9N0Y - chains B and C of the 4 polymer chains in the assembly; structure by electron microscopy, 3.71 A resolution.

Chain B:
Molecule: Serine/threonine-protein phosphatase 2A 55 kDa regulatory subunit B alpha isoform
Organism: Homo sapiens
UniProt: P63151 (2ABA_HUMAN); numbering as in UniProt (aligned over 2-447)
Sequence (451 residues; each row starts with the number of its first residue; numbers below 1 keep their minus sign (Gly-3 is residue -3)):
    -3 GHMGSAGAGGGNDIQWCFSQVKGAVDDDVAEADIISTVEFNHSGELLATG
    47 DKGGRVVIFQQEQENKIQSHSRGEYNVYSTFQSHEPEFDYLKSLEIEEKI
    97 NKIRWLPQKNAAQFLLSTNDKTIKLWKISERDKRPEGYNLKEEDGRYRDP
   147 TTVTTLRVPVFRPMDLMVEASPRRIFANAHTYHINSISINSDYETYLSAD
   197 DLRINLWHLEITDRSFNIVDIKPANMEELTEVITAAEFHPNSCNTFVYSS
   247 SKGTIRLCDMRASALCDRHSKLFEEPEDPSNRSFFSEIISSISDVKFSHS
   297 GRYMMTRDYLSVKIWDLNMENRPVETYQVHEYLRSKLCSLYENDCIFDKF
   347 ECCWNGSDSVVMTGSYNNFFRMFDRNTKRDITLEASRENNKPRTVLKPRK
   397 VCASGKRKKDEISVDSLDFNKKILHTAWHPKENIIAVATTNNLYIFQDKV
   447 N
Not modelled in the structure: -3 to 8
Construct notes: expression tag (-3 to 1)
Curated features (UniProtKB/Swiss-Prot):
  - modified residue: Ala2 (N-acetylalanine)

Chain C:
Molecule: Serine/threonine-protein phosphatase 2A catalytic subunit alpha isoform
Organism: Homo sapiens
Notes: EC 3.1.3.16
UniProt: P67775 (PP2AA_HUMAN); residues 1-309 here = UniProt positions 1-309
Sequence (309 residues; each row starts with the number of its first residue):
     1 MDEKVFTKELDQWIEQLNECKQLSESQVKSLCEKAKEILTKESNVQEVRC
    51 PVTVCGDVHGQFHDLMELFRIGGKSPDTNYLFMGDYVDRGYYSVETVTLL
   101 VALKVRYRERITILRGNHESRQITQVYGFYDECLRKYGNANVWKYFTDLF
   151 DYLPLTALVDGQIFCLHGGLSPSIDTLDHIRALDRLQEVPHEGPMCDLLW
   201 SDPDDRGGWGISPRGAGYTFGQDISETFNHANGLTLVSRAHQLVMEGYNW
   251 CHDRNVVTIFSAPNYCYRCGNQAAIMELDDTLKYSFLQFDPAPRRGEPHV
   301 TRRTPDYFL
Curated features (UniProtKB/Swiss-Prot):
  - active site: His118 (Proton donor)
  - binding site (Mn(2+)): Asp57, His59, Asp85, Asn117, His167, His241
  - binding site (Zn(2+)): Asp57, His59, Asp85
  - binding site (Fe(3+)): Asp85, Asn117, His167, His241
  - modified residue: Tyr307 (Phosphotyrosine), Leu309 (Leucine methyl ester)
  - natural variant: Gly60 (G60V: In HJS3; uncertain significance), Asp88 (D88G: In HJS3), Gln122 (Q122H: In HJS3), Gln125 to Leu309 (deletion: In HJS3), Tyr127 (Y127C: In HJS3), Asp131 (D131H: In HJS3), His191 (H191R: In HJS3), Arg214 to Leu309 (deletion: In HJS3), Asp223 (D223H: In HJS3; D223V: In HJS3), Tyr265 (Y265C: In HJS3), Phe308 (F308FF: In HJS3)
  - mutagenesis: Asp85 (D85N: Loss of phosphatase activity), Leu309 (L309A: Loss of binding to PP2A B-alpha regulatory subunit)
From the paper describing this entry:
  - conformationally variable residues (domain motion, order/disorder transition): Ile211 to Tyr218, Arg294 to Arg303
  - post-translational modification sites: Leu309 (citing earlier work)

Interface between chain B and chain C:
Residue-residue contacts - 29 pairs, chain B then chain C:
  Tyr86(B) - Arg89(C)
  Tyr86(B) - Val126(C)
  Tyr86(B) - Tyr127(C)
  Tyr86(B) - Gly128(C)
  Tyr86(B) - Asp131(C)  hydrogen bond
  Leu87(B) - Arg89(C)
  Leu87(B) - Cys266(C)  hydrophobic
  Leu87(B) - Arg268(C)
  Asn174(B) - Tyr91(C)
  Asn174(B) - Pro298(C)
  Ala175(B) - Val300(C)
  Asn201(B) - Val300(C)
  Leu202(B) - Tyr307(C)  hydrogen bond (backbone-side chain)
  His204(B) - Tyr307(C)
  Asp209(B) - Pro298(C)
  Ser211(B) - His299(C)  hydrogen bond (backbone-backbone)
  Ser211(B) - Val300(C)
  Ser211(B) - Thr301(C)
  Ser211(B) - Pro305(C)
  Ser211(B) - Tyr307(C)
  Phe212(B) - Thr301(C)
  Phe212(B) - Arg302(C)
  Phe212(B) - Arg303(C)
  Phe212(B) - Thr304(C)
  Phe212(B) - Pro305(C)
  Phe212(B) - Tyr307(C)  hydrogen bond (backbone-side chain)
  Asn213(B) - Thr301(C)
  Ile214(B) - Arg302(C)
  Leu261(B) - Arg302(C)
Also at the interface, not in a pair above, chain B (22 interface residues in all): Lys88, Glu190, Trp203, Ile207, Arg210, Val215, Asp216, Met256, Ala260
Also at the interface, not in a pair above, chain C (20 interface residues in all): Glu297, Asp306, Phe308
The authors on this interface:
  - interface residues, chain C: Pro298(C), Thr304(C)

Overview:
22 residues of chain B face 20 of chain C across their interface, with 4 hydrogen bonds. Among the polar pairs
are Tyr86(B)-Asp131(C), Leu202(B)-Tyr307(C) and Phe212(B)-Tyr307(C). The paper reports interface residues
Pro298(C) and Thr304(C); a modification site at Leu309(C).
Here chain B is Serine/threonine-protein phosphatase 2A 55 kDa regulatory subunit B alpha isoform and chain C
is Serine/threonine-protein phosphatase 2A catalytic subunit alpha isoform, both from Homo sapiens. Entry 9N0Y
(PP2A-B55 Holoenzyme with Eya3) was determined by electron microscopy together with 9N0Z from the same study.
